PDB entry 8SKV | electron microscopy, 3.10 A resolution | chains B and E of the 8 polymer chains in the assembly

Chain B:
Protein: Immunoglobulin heavy constant alpha 1
From: Homo sapiens
UniProtKB: P01876 (IGHA1_HUMAN); residues 120-472 here correspond to UniProt positions 1-353 (UniProt number = residue number - 119)
Amino-acid sequence (353 residues; each row starts with the number of its first residue):
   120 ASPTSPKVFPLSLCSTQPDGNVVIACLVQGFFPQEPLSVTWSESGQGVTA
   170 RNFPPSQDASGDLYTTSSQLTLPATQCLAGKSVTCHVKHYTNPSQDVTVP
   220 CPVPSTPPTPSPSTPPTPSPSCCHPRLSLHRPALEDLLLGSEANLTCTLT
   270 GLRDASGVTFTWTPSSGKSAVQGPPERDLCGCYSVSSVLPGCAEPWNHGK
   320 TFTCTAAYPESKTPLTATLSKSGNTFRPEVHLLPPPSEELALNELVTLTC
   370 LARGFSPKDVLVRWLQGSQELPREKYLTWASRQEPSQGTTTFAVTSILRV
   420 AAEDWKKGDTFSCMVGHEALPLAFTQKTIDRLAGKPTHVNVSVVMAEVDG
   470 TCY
Not modelled in the structure: 120-241
UniProt features mapped onto this chain:
  - glycosylation: Ser224 (O-linked (GalNAc...) serine), Thr225 (O-linked (GalNAc...) threonine), Thr228 (O-linked (GalNAc...) threonine), Ser230 (O-linked (GalNAc...) serine), Ser232 (O-linked (GalNAc...) serine), Thr233 (O-linked (GalNAc...) threonine), Thr236 (O-linked (GalNAc...) threonine), Ser238 (O-linked (GalNAc...) serine), Ser240 (O-linked (GalNAc...) serine), Asn263 (N-linked (GlcNAc...) (complex) asparagine)
Disulfide bonds: Cys266-Cys323, Cys369-Cys432
Glycans and other covalent adducts: N-acetylglucosamine (NAG) linked to Asn263, Asn459
What the authors report for this chain:
  - specificity-determining residues: Arg346, Leu441 (by similarity / conservation)

Chain E:
Protein: Secretory component
From: Homo sapiens
UniProtKB: P01833 (PIGR_HUMAN); residues 1-547 here correspond to UniProt positions 19-565 (UniProt number = residue number + 18)
Amino-acid sequence (553 residues; each row starts with the number of its first residue):
     1 KSPIFGPEEVNSVEGNSVSITCYYPPTSVNRHTRKYWCRQGARGGCITLI
    51 SSEGYVSSKYAGRANLTNFPENGTFVVNIAQLSQDDSGRYKCGLGINSRG
   101 LSFDVSLEVSQGPGLLNDTKVYTVDLGRTVTINCPFKTENAQKRKSLYKQ
   151 IGLYPVLVIDSSGYVNPNYTGRIRLDIQGTGQLLFSVVINQLRLSDAGQY
   201 LCQAGDDSNSNKKNADLQVLKPEPELVYEDLRGSVTFHCALGPEVANVAK
   251 FLCRQSSGENCDVVVNTLGKRAPAFEGRILLNPQDKDGSFSVVITGLRKE
   301 DAGRYLCGAHSDGQLQEGSPIQAWQLFVNEESTIPRSPTVVKGVAGGSVA
   351 VLCPYNRKESKSIKYWCLWEGAQNGRCPLLVDSEGWVKAQYEGRLSLLEE
   401 PGNGTFTVILNQLTSRDAGFYWCLTNGDTLWRTTVEIKIIEGEPNLKVPG
   451 NVTAVLGETLKVPCHFPCKFSSYEKYWCKWNNTGCQALPSQDEGPSKAFV
   501 NCDENSRLVSLTLNLVTRADEGWYWCGVKQGHFYGETAAVYVAVEERHHH
   551 HHH
Not modelled in the structure: 1, 491-501, 547-553
Differences from the reference sequence: expression tag (548-553)
UniProt features mapped onto this chain:
  - glycosylation (N-linked (GlcNAc...) asparagine): Asn65, Asn72, Asn117, Asn168, Asn403, Asn451 (complex), Asn481
Disulfide bonds: Cys22-Cys92, Cys38-Cys46, Cys134-Cys202, Cys239-Cys307, Cys253-Cys261, Cys464-Cys526, Cys478-Cys485
Glycans and other covalent adducts: N-acetylglucosamine (NAG) linked to Asn65, Asn72, Asn168, Asn403, Asn451, Asn481

How chain B and chain E interact:
Pairs across the interface - 6 pairs, chain B then chain E:
  Arg346(B) - His32(E)
  Gln406(B) - Gly54(E)
  Gln406(B) - Val56(E)  hydrogen bond (backbone-backbone)
  Gln406(B) - Ser58(E)
  Gly407(B) - Gly54(E)
  Thr408(B) - Gly54(E)
Other interface residues (no listed pair), chain B (5 interface residues in all): Phe345
Other interface residues (no listed pair), chain E (6 interface residues in all): Glu53, Tyr55

Summary:
5 residues of chain B and 6 residues of chain E are in contact; the contacts include 1 hydrogen bond. The
hydrogen-bonded pair Gln406(B)-Val56(E) is a backbone contact. Covalently linked N-acetylglucosamine: at
Asn263(B) and Asn459(B). Covalently linked N-acetylglucosamine: at Asn65(E), Asn72(E), Asn168(E), Asn403(E),
Asn451(E) and Asn481(E). The paper reports specificity determinants Arg346(B) and Leu441(B).
Here chain B is Immunoglobulin heavy constant alpha 1 and chain E is Secretory component, both from Homo
sapiens. Entry 8SKV (Structure of human SIgA1 in complex with Streptococcus pyogenes protein M4 (Arp4)) was
determined by electron microscopy together with 8SKU from the same study.
